PDB entry 4FNK | X-ray diffraction, 1.90 A resolution | chains C and D of the 6 polymer chains in the assembly

[Chain C]
Molecule: Hemagglutinin HA1 chain
From: Influenza A virus
Reference sequence: Q91MA7 (HEMA_I68A4); residues 11-329 here correspond to UniProt positions 27-345 (UniProt number = residue number + 16)
Sequence (323 residues; each row starts with the number of its first residue):
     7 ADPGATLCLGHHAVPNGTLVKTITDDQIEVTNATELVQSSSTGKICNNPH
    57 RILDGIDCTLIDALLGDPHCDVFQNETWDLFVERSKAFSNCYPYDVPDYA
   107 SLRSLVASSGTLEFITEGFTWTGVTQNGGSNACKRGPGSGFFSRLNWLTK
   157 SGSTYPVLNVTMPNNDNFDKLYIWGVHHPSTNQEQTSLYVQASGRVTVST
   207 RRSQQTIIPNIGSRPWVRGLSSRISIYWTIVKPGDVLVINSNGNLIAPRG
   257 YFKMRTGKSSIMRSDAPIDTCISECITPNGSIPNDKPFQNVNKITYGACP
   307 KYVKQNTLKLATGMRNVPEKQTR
Not modelled in the structure: 7-8, 326-329
Cystine bridges: Cys-52/Cys-277, Cys-64/Cys-76, Cys-97/Cys-139, Cys-281/Cys-305
Covalent attachments: N-acetylglucosamine (NAG) linked to Asn-38, Asn-81, Asn-285; glycan linked to Asn-165
Differences from the reference sequence: expression tag (7-10)
Swiss-Prot annotation at these positions:
  - site: Arg-329 (Cleavage)
  - glycosylation (N-linked (GlcNAc...) asparagine): Asn-22, Asn-38, Asn-81, Asn-165, Asn-285

[Chain D]
Molecule: Hemagglutinin HA2 chain
From: Influenza A virus
Reference sequence: Q91MA7 (HEMA_I68A4); residues 1-174 here correspond to UniProt positions 346-519 (UniProt number = residue number + 345)
Sequence (174 residues; numbered 1 to 174; the number before each row is that of its first residue):
     1 GLFGAIAGFIENGWEGMIDGWYGFRHQNSEGTGQAADLKSTQAAIDQING
    51 KLNRVIEKTNEKFHQIEKEFSEVEGRIQDLEKYVEDTKIDLWSYNAELLV
   101 ALENQHTIDLTDSEMNKLFEKTGRQLRENAEDMGNGCFKIYHKCDNACIE
   151 SIRNGTYDHDVYRDEALNNRFQIK
Not modelled in the structure: 172-174
Cystine bridges: Cys-144/Cys-148
Covalent attachments: N-acetylglucosamine (NAG) linked to Asn-154
Swiss-Prot annotation at these positions:
  - glycosylation: Asn-154 (N-linked (GlcNAc...) asparagine)

[How chain C and chain D interact]
Residue-residue contacts - 138 pairs, chain C then chain D:
  Pro-9(C) / His-142(D)
  Pro-9(C) / Lys-143(D)
  Pro-9(C) / Asn-169(D)
  Gly-10(C) / Ile-140(D)
  Gly-10(C) / His-142(D)
  Ala-11(C) / Gln-27(D)
  Ala-11(C) / Asn-28(D)
  Ala-11(C) / Lys-139(D)
  Ala-11(C) / Ile-140(D)  hydrogen bond (backbone-backbone)
  Ala-11(C) / Cys-144(D)  hydrophobic
  Thr-12(C) / Arg-25(D)
  Thr-12(C) / His-26(D)
  Thr-12(C) / Gln-27(D)  hydrogen bond (backbone-backbone)
  Thr-12(C) / Phe-138(D)
  Leu-13(C) / Phe-24(D)  hydrophobic
  Leu-13(C) / Arg-25(D)
  Leu-13(C) / His-26(D)
  Leu-13(C) / Thr-122(D)
  Leu-13(C) / Cys-137(D)
  Leu-13(C) / Phe-138(D)  hydrogen bond (backbone-backbone)
  Leu-13(C) / Ile-140(D)  hydrophobic
  Leu-13(C) / Ile-152(D)  hydrophobic
  Cys-14(C) / Trp-14(D)
  Cys-14(C) / Gly-23(D)
  Cys-14(C) / Phe-24(D)
  Cys-14(C) / Arg-25(D)  hydrogen bond (backbone-backbone)
  Cys-14(C) / Gly-136(D)
  Cys-14(C) / Cys-137(D)  disulfide
  Leu-15(C) / Ile-10(D)
  Leu-15(C) / Trp-14(D)
  Leu-15(C) / Gly-23(D)
  Leu-15(C) / Phe-24(D)  hydrophobic
  Leu-15(C) / Met-115(D)  hydrophobic
  Leu-15(C) / Leu-118(D)  hydrophobic
  Leu-15(C) / Thr-122(D)
  Leu-15(C) / Gly-136(D)  hydrogen bond (backbone-backbone)
  Leu-15(C) / Phe-138(D)  hydrophobic
  Gly-16(C) / Trp-14(D)
  Gly-16(C) / Tyr-22(D)
  Gly-16(C) / Gly-23(D)  hydrogen bond (backbone-backbone)
  Gly-16(C) / Met-115(D)
  His-17(C) / Ile-6(D)
  His-17(C) / Ile-10(D)
  His-17(C) / Asn-12(D)
  His-17(C) / Gly-13(D)
  His-17(C) / Trp-14(D)  hydrogen bond (backbone-backbone)
  His-17(C) / Trp-21(D)
  His-17(C) / Tyr-22(D)
  His-17(C) / Met-115(D)
  His-18(C) / Trp-14(D)
  His-18(C) / Met-17(D)
  His-18(C) / Gly-20(D)
  His-18(C) / Trp-21(D)  hydrogen bond (backbone-backbone)
  Ala-19(C) / Gly-13(D)
  Ala-19(C) / Trp-14(D)  hydrogen bond (backbone-backbone)
  Ala-19(C) / Glu-15(D)
  Val-20(C) / Glu-15(D)
  Pro-21(C) / Glu-15(D)
  Val-26(C) / Asn-104(D)
  Lys-27(C) / Glu-97(D)  salt bridge
  Lys-27(C) / Val-100(D)
  Lys-27(C) / Ala-101(D)
  Lys-27(C) / Asn-104(D)  hydrogen bond (backbone-side chain)
  Thr-28(C) / Ala-101(D)
  Thr-28(C) / Asn-104(D)
  Thr-28(C) / Gln-105(D)  hydrogen bond
  Thr-28(C) / Ile-108(D)
  Ile-29(C) / Ala-101(D)
  Ile-29(C) / Leu-102(D)  hydrophobic
  Ile-29(C) / Gln-105(D)  hydrogen bond (backbone-side chain)
  Thr-30(C) / Gln-105(D)  hydrogen bond (backbone-side chain)
  Ile-34(C) / Ile-108(D)  hydrophobic
  Val-36(C) / Ile-108(D)  hydrophobic
  Thr-40(C) / Leu-52(D)
  Leu-42(C) / Val-55(D)  hydrophobic
  Leu-42(C) / Val-100(D)  hydrophobic
  Arg-109(C) / Glu-67(D)  salt bridge
  Ser-110(C) / His-64(D)  hydrogen bond
  Ser-114(C) / His-64(D)
  Lys-264(C) / Phe-63(D)
  Ser-265(C) / His-64(D)
  Ser-266(C) / His-64(D)  hydrogen bond
  Arg-269(C) / Glu-67(D)  salt bridge
  Asn-290(C) / Thr-59(D)
  Asp-291(C) / Ile-56(D)
  Lys-292(C) / Thr-59(D)
  Pro-293(C) / Val-55(D)
  Phe-294(C) / Ala-96(D)  hydrophobic
  Lys-299(C) / Lys-68(D)  hydrogen bond (backbone-side chain)
  Lys-299(C) / Glu-85(D)
  Lys-299(C) / Ile-89(D)
  Ile-300(C) / Lys-68(D)
  Ile-300(C) / Glu-69(D)
  Thr-301(C) / Gln-65(D)  hydrogen bond (backbone-side chain)
  Tyr-302(C) / Lys-62(D)
  Tyr-302(C) / Phe-63(D)
  Gly-303(C) / Asn-60(D)
  Gly-303(C) / Glu-61(D)
  Gly-303(C) / Lys-62(D)  hydrogen bond (backbone-backbone)
  Ala-304(C) / Thr-59(D)
  Ala-304(C) / Asn-60(D)
  Ala-304(C) / Glu-61(D)
  Cys-305(C) / Thr-59(D)
  Cys-305(C) / Asn-60(D)  hydrogen bond (backbone-side chain)
  Pro-306(C) / Thr-59(D)
  Lys-307(C) / Asn-60(D)
  Lys-307(C) / Trp-92(D)
  Tyr-308(C) / Ile-89(D)  hydrophobic
  Val-309(C) / Trp-92(D)
  Val-309(C) / Ser-93(D)
  Lys-310(C) / Ile-89(D)
  Lys-310(C) / Asp-90(D)  salt bridge
  Lys-310(C) / Ser-93(D)  hydrogen bond (backbone-side chain)
  Gln-311(C) / Ser-93(D)  hydrogen bond (side chain-backbone)
  Gln-311(C) / Glu-97(D)  hydrogen bond
  Leu-314(C) / Ala-96(D)  hydrophobic
  Leu-314(C) / Glu-97(D)
  Lys-315(C) / Val-100(D)
  Lys-315(C) / Asn-104(D)  hydrogen bond (backbone-side chain)
  Leu-316(C) / Leu-52(D)  hydrophobic
  Leu-316(C) / Glu-103(D)
  Leu-316(C) / Asn-104(D)
  Ala-317(C) / Asn-104(D)  hydrogen bond (backbone-side chain)
  Thr-318(C) / Trp-21(D)
  Thr-318(C) / Ile-48(D)
  Gly-319(C) / Thr-107(D)
  Met-320(C) / Ile-6(D)  hydrophobic
  Met-320(C) / Trp-21(D)
  Met-320(C) / Tyr-22(D)  hydrophobic
  Met-320(C) / Thr-111(D)
  Arg-321(C) / Ile-6(D)
  Arg-321(C) / Ile-108(D)
  Val-323(C) / Ala-7(D)  hydrophobic
  Val-323(C) / Glu-11(D)
  Val-323(C) / Asn-12(D)
  Val-323(C) / Gly-13(D)  hydrogen bond (backbone-backbone)
  Pro-324(C) / Glu-15(D)
  Glu-325(C) / Asn-12(D)
Also at the interface, not in a pair above, chain C (61 interface residues in all): Ala-113, Ile-267, Glu-280
Also at the interface, not in a pair above, chain D (67 interface residues in all): Leu-99, Phe-119, Met-133, Tyr-141, Ile-149, Glu-165
Cross-chain cystine bridges: Cys-14(C)/Cys-137(D)

[Overview]
61 residues of chain C face 67 of chain D across their interface, with 1 disulfide bond, 25 hydrogen bonds and
4 salt bridges. Among the polar pairs are Lys-27(C)/Glu-97(D), Arg-109(C)/Glu-67(D) and Arg-269(C)/Glu-67(D).
N-acetylglucosamine is covalently linked to Asn-38(C), Asn-81(C) and Asn-285(C).
Chain C is Hemagglutinin HA1 chain and chain D is Hemagglutinin HA2 chain, both from Influenza A virus; the
structure, Crystal structure of the A/Hong Kong/1/1968 (H3N2) influenza virus hemagglutinin, was determined by
X-ray diffraction together with 4FNL, 4FP8 and 4FQR from the same study.
